5DFK - chain A; structure by X-ray diffraction, 2.40 A resolution.

# Chain A
Molecule: Probable fimbrial chaperone EcpB
Source organism: Escherichia coli
UniProt: B7MCA3 (ECPB_ECO45); residues 1-202 here correspond to UniProt positions 21-222 (UniProt number = residue number + 20)
Amino-acid sequence (217 residues; numbered -14 to 202; the number before each row is that of its first residue; numbers below 1 keep their minus sign (Met-14 is residue -14)):
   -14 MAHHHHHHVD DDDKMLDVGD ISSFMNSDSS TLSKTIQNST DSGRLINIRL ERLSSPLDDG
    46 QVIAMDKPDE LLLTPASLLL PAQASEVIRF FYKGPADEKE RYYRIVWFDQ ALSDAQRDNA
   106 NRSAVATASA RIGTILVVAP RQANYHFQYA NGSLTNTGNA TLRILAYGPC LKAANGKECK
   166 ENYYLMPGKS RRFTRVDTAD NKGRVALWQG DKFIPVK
Not modelled in the structure: -14 to -1, 97-114
Disulfides: Cys155-Cys164
Differences from the reference sequence: initiating methionine (-14); expression tag (-13 to 0)
What the authors report for this chain:
  - contacts within the chain: Glu36-Arg89 (salt bridge)
  - conformationally variable residues (order/disorder transition): Ala111 to Ala113

# Summary
The paper reports conformational variability at Ala111; contacts within the chain involving Arg89 and Glu36.
Chain A is Probable fimbrial chaperone EcpB (Escherichia coli); the structure, Crystal Structure of the
Escherichia coli Common Pilus Chaperone, EcpB, was determined by X-ray diffraction (same publication as 5D6H).
